PDB entry 5UH9 | X-ray diffraction, 4.40 A resolution (low resolution: residue-level contacts below are approximate; hydrogen-bond / salt-bridge calls are withheld) | chains A and C of the 9 polymer chains in the assembly

Chain A:
Protein: DNA-directed RNA polymerase subunit alpha
Source organism: Mycobacterium tuberculosis (strain ATCC 25618 / H37Rv)
Notes: EC 2.7.7.6
Reference sequence: P9WGZ1 (RPOA_MYCTU); numbering as in UniProt (aligned over 1-347)
Amino-acid sequence (347 residues; each row starts with the number of its first residue):
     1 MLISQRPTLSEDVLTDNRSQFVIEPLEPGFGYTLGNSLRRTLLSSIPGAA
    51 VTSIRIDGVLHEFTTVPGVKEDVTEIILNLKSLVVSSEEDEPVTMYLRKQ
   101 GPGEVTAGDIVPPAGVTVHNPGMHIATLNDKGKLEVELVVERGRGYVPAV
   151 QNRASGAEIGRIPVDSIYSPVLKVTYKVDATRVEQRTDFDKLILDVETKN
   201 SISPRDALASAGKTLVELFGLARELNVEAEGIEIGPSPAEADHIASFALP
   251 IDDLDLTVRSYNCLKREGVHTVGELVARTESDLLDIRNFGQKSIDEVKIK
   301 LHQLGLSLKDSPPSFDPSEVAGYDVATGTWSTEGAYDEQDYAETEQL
Unresolved in the structure: 1-2, 227-347

Chain C:
Protein: DNA-directed RNA polymerase subunit beta
Source organism: Mycobacterium tuberculosis (strain ATCC 25618 / H37Rv)
Notes: EC 2.7.7.6
Reference sequence: P9WGY9 (RPOB_MYCTU); residue numbers follow UniProt; this construct covers 1-1178
Amino-acid sequence (1178 residues; row label = number of the first residue in the row):
     1 MLEGCILADSRQSKTAASPSPSRPQSSSNNSVPGAPNRVSFAKLREPLEV
    51 PGLLDVQTDSFEWLIGSPRWRESAAERGDVNPVGGLEEVLYELSPIEDFS
   101 GSMSLSFSDPRFDDVKAPVDECKDKDMTYAAPLFVTAEFINNNTGEIKSQ
   151 TVFMGDFPMMTEKGTFIINGTERVVVSQLVRSPGVYFDETIDKSTDKTLH
   201 SVKVIPSRGAWLEFDVDKRDTVGVRIDRKRRQPVTVLLKALGWTSEQIVE
   251 RFGFSEIMRSTLEKDNTVGTDEALLDIYRKLRPGEPPTKESAQTLLENLF
   301 FKEKRYDLARVGRYKVNKKLGLHVGEPITSSTLTEEDVVATIEYLVRLHE
   351 GQTTMTVPGGVEVPVETDDIDHFGNRRLRTVGELIQNQIRVGMSRMERVV
   401 RERMTTQDVEAITPQTLINIRPVVAAIKEFFGTSQLSQFMDQNNPLSGLT
   451 HKRRLSALGPGGLSRERAGLEVRDVHPSHYGRMCPIETPEGPNIGLIGSL
   501 SVYARVNPFGFIETPYRKVVDGVVSDEIVYLTADEEDRHVVAQANSPIDA
   551 DGRFVEPRVLVRRKAGEVEYVPSSEVDYMDVSPRQMVSVATAMIPFLEHD
   601 DANRALMGANMQRQAVPLVRSEAPLVGTGMELRAAIDAGDVVVAEESGVI
   651 EEVSADYITVMHDNGTRRTYRMRKFARSNHGTCANQCPIVDAGDRVEAGQ
   701 VIADGPCTDDGEMALGKNLLVAIMPWEGHNYEDAIILSNRLVEEDVLTSI
   751 HIEEHEIDARDTKLGAEEITRDIPNISDEVLADLDERGIVRIGAEVRDGD
   801 ILVGKVTPKGETELTPEERLLRAIFGEKAREVRDTSLKVPHGESGKVIGI
   851 RVFSREDEDELPAGVNELVRVYVAQKRKISDGDKLAGRHGNKGVIGKILP
   901 VEDMPFLADGTPVDIILNTHGVPRRMNIGQILETHLGWCAHSGWKVDAAK
   951 GVPDWAARLPDELLEAQPNAIVSTPVFDGAQEAELQGLLSCTLPNRDGDV
  1001 LVDADGKAMLFDGRSGEPFPYPVTVGYMYIMKLHHLVDDKIHARSTGPYS
  1051 MITQQPLGGKAQFGGQRFGEMECWAMQAYGAAYTLQELLTIKSDDTVGRV
  1101 KVYEAIVKGENIPEPGIPESFKVLLKELQSLCLNVEVLSSDGAAIELREG
  1151 EDEDLERAAANLGINLSRNESASVEDLA
Unresolved in the structure: 1-27, 1154-1178
UniProt features mapped onto this chain:
  - natural variant: Val-423 (V423A: In strain: vr1), Leu-436 (L436P: In strain: vr2), Ser-437 (S437T: In strain: vr3), Gln-438 to Asp-441 (sequence variant, change not given here; In strain: RJ49), Gln-438 (Q438L: In strain: vr4), Phe-439 (F439V: In strain: RJ37), Met-440 to Asn-443 (deletion: In strain: RJ55), Asp-441 (D441V: In strain: vr3), Leu-449 to Lys-452 (sequence variant, change not given here; In strain: RJ48), His-451 (H451D: In strain: vr5; H451L: In strain: SP28; H451N: In strain: vr6; H451P: In strain: vr8; H451Q: In strain: vr1; H451R: In strain: vr7), Ser-456 (S456L: In strain: vr11 and RJ37; S456Q: In strain: vr9; S456W: In strain: vr10), Leu-458 (L458P: In strain: vr12 and SP22)
  - mutagenesis: Glu-138 (E138R: Weakens interaction with TRCF and CarD), Ile-147 (I147A: Weakens interaction with TRCF and CarD), Lys-148 (K148A: Does not affect association with TRCF, but weakens interaction with CarD), Ser-149 (S149A: Does not affect association with TRCF, but weakens interaction with CarD)

How chain A and chain C interact:
Pairs across the interface (67):
  Arg-18(A) with Arg-996(C); Asp-997(C)
  Tyr-32(A) with Phe-1011(C); Glu-1017(C); Pro-1018(C)
  Thr-33(A) with Ser-1015(C)
  Asn-36(A) with Gly-1013(C); Arg-1014(C); Gly-1016(C)
  Arg-39(A) with Glu-902(C); Phe-906(C); Gly-910(C)
  Arg-40(A) with Glu-902(C); Asp-903(C); Gly-1013(C)
  Ser-44(A) with Glu-902(C)
  Leu-60(A) with Ile-792(C); Gly-793(C)
  His-61(A) with Ile-792(C); Gly-793(C); Lys-846(C)
  Glu-62(A) with Lys-876(C)
  Phe-63(A) with Phe-675(C); Ile-848(C)
  Thr-64(A) with Phe-675(C)
  Thr-65(A) with Ala-655(C); Asp-656(C); Lys-674(C)
  Pro-67(A) with Asp-656(C)
  Gly-68(A) with Ser-654(C)
  Val-69(A) with Ser-654(C); Ala-655(C)
  Lys-70(A) with Ser-654(C); Ala-655(C); Ile-689(C); Val-690(C); Asp-691(C)
  Glu-71(A) with Ala-655(C)
  Asp-72(A) with Ala-655(C); Lys-674(C); Cys-687(C)
  Thr-74(A) with Val-619(C); Phe-675(C)
  Leu-78(A) with Val-619(C); Arg-620(C)
  Thr-127(A) with Asp-691(C)
  Asn-129(A) with Glu-652(C); Val-653(C)
  Lys-131(A) with Glu-652(C)
  Tyr-146(A) with Val-742(C); Glu-743(C); Lys-878(C)
  Arg-153(A) with Glu-795(C)
  Ile-159(A) with Arg-791(C); Gly-793(C); Ala-794(C)
  Asp-165(A) with Lys-878(C)
  Ile-167(A) with Glu-743(C)
  Lys-173(A) with Asp-909(C); Thr-911(C); Arg-996(C)
  Val-174(A) with Gly-910(C)
  Thr-175(A) with Ala-908(C); Asp-909(C); Gly-910(C)
  Tyr-176(A) with Gly-1016(C)
  Glu-197(A) with Arg-996(C)
Also at the interface, not in a pair above, chain A (39 interface residues in all): Val-66, Glu-75, Arg-161, Ile-162, Pro-163
Also at the interface, not in a pair above, chain C (50 interface residues in all): Tyr-657, Asn-685, Pro-688, Ala-692, Asp-745, Ile-750, Asp-783, Val-847, Leu-907, Pro-912

Summary:
39 residues of chain A face 50 of chain C across their interface. From UniProt: 4 mutagenesis sites on chain
C.
Chain A is DNA-directed RNA polymerase subunit alpha and chain C is DNA-directed RNA polymerase subunit beta,
both from Mycobacterium tuberculosis (strain ATCC 25618 / H37Rv); the structure, Crystal structure of
Mycobacterium tuberculosis transcription initiation complex containing 2nt RNA, was determined by X-ray
diffraction together with 5UH5, 5UH6, 5UH8, 5UHA, 5UHB, 5UHC and 4 further entries from the same study.
